PDB entry 7DKH | X-ray diffraction, 2.90 A resolution | chains A and D of the 4 polymer chains in the assembly

Chain A:
Name: RNA polymerase-associated protein CTR9
Organism: Saccharomyces cerevisiae (strain ATCC 204508 / S288c)
UniProtKB: P89105 (CTR9_YEAST); residues 1-972 here = UniProt positions 1-972
Chain sequence (972 residues; numbered 1 to 972; the number before each row is that of its first residue):
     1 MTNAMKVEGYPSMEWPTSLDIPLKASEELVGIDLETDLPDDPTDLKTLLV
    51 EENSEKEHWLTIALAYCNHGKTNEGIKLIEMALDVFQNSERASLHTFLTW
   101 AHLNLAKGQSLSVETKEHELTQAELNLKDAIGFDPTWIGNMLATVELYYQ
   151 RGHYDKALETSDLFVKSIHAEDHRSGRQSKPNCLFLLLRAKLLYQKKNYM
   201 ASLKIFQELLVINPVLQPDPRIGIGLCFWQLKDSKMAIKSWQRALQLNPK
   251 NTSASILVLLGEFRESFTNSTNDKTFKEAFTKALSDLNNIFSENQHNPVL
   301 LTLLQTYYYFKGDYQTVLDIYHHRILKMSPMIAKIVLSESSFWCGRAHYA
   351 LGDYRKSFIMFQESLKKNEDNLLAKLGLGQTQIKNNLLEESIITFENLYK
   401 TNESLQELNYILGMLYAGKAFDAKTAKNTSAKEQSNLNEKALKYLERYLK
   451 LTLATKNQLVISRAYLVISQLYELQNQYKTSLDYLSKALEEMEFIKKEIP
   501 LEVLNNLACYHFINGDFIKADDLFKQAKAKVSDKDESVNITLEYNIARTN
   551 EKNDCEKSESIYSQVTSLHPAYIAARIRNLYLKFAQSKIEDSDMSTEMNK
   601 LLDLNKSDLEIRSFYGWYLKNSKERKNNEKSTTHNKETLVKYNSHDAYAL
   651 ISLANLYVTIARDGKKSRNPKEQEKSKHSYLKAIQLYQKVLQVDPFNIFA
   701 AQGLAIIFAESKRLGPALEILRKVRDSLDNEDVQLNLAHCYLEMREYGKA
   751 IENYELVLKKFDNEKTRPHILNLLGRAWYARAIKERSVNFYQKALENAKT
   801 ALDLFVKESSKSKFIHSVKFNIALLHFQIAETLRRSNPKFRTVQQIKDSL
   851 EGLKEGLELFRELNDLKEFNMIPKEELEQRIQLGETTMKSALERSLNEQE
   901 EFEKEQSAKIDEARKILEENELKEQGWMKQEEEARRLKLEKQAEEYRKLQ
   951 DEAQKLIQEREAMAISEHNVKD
Unresolved in the structure: 1-9, 923-972
Modified / non-standard residues: Mse-1, Mse-5, Mse-928, Mse-963 (selenomethionine); Mse-13, Mse-81, Mse-141, Mse-200, Mse-236, Mse-328, Mse-331, Mse-360, Mse-414, Mse-492, Mse-594, Mse-598, Mse-744, Mse-871, Mse-888 (selenomethionine; parent Met)

Chain D:
Name: RNA polymerase-associated protein RTF1
Organism: Saccharomyces cerevisiae (strain ATCC 204508 / S288c)
UniProtKB: P53064 (RTF1_YEAST); residues 1-68 here correspond to UniProt positions 491-558 (UniProt number = residue number + 490)
Chain sequence (68 residues; each row starts with the number of its first residue):
     1 KTRTKVYYQEIQKEENAKAKEIAQQEKLQEDKDAKDKREKELLVAQFRRL
    51 GGLERMVGELDIKFDLKF
Unresolved in the structure: 1-17
Modified / non-standard residues: Mse-56 (selenomethionine; parent Met)

Interface between chain A and chain D:
Residue-residue contacts (54):
  Phe-267(A) with Arg-48(D), hydrogen bond (backbone-side chain); Leu-53(D), hydrophobic
  Ser-270(A) with Leu-42(D); Phe-47(D)
  Thr-271(A) with Leu-42(D)
  Asn-272(A) with Glu-41(D); Phe-47(D)
  Asp-273(A) with Ala-45(D); Gln-46(D), hydrogen bond (side chain-backbone); Phe-47(D), hydrogen bond (side chain-backbone); Mse-56(D)
  Phe-276(A) with Phe-47(D), hydrophobic; Leu-53(D), hydrophobic
  Lys-277(A) with Mse-56(D); Glu-59(D), salt bridge; Leu-60(D)
  Phe-280(A) with Val-57(D), hydrophobic; Leu-60(D), hydrophobic
  Thr-281(A) with Leu-60(D); Ile-62(D)
  Leu-284(A) with Leu-60(D), hydrophobic; Ile-62(D); Phe-64(D)
  Ser-285(A) with Ile-62(D)
  Asn-288(A) with Phe-64(D)
  Phe-291(A) with Leu-66(D), hydrophobic; Phe-68(D), hydrophobic
  Leu-301(A) with Phe-68(D), hydrophobic
  Leu-304(A) with Phe-64(D), hydrophobic; Phe-68(D), hydrophobic
  Tyr-307(A) with Ile-62(D), hydrogen bond (side chain-backbone); Phe-64(D), hydrophobic
  Tyr-308(A) with Phe-64(D); Leu-66(D)
  Tyr-309(A) with Glu-54(D)
  Phe-310(A) with Leu-53(D), hydrophobic; Glu-54(D); Val-57(D)
  Lys-311(A) with Val-57(D); Gly-58(D); Leu-60(D), hydrogen bond (side chain-backbone)
  Thr-316(A) with Phe-68(D)
  Ile-320(A) with Phe-68(D), hydrophobic
  His-323(A) with Phe-68(D), hydrogen bond (side chain-backbone)
  Arg-324(A) with Phe-68(D)
  Lys-456(A) with Leu-43(D)
  Asn-457(A) with Leu-43(D); Arg-48(D)
  Gln-458(A) with Arg-48(D)
  Leu-459(A) with Leu-43(D)
  Ile-461(A) with Leu-50(D), hydrophobic
  Phe-494(A) with Lys-40(D), hydrogen bond (backbone-side chain)
  Ile-495(A) with Val-44(D), hydrophobic; Arg-49(D)
Other interface residues (no listed pair), chain A (34 interface residues in all): Ser-266, Leu-287, Asp-319

Overview:
34 residues of chain A and 22 residues of chain D are in contact, with 7 hydrogen bonds and 1 salt bridge.
Among the polar pairs are Lys-277(A)/Glu-59(D), Phe-267(A)/Arg-48(D) and Asp-273(A)/Gln-46(D).
Here chain A is RNA polymerase-associated protein CTR9 and chain D is RNA polymerase-associated protein RTF1,
both from Saccharomyces cerevisiae (strain ATCC 204508 / S288c). Entry 7DKH (Crystal structure of the
Ctr9/Paf1/Cdc73/Rtf1 quaternary complex) was determined by X-ray diffraction.
